Entry 6BUZ (electron microscopy, 3.92 A resolution); this record covers chains F and I of the 11 polymer chains in the assembly.

[Chain F]
Molecule: Histone H4
Organism: Homo sapiens
UniProt: P62805 (H4_HUMAN); numbering as in UniProt (aligned over 1-103)
Sequence (103 residues; each row starts with the number of its first residue):
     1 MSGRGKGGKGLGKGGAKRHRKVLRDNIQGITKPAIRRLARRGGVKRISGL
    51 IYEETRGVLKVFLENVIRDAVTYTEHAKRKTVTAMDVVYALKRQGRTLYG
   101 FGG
Disordered / not traced: 1-23
Swiss-Prot annotation at these positions:
  - DNA-binding region: Lys17 to Lys21
  - modified residue: Ser2 (N-acetylserine), Arg4 (Asymmetric dimethylarginine), Lys6 (N6-(2-hydroxyisobutyryl)lysine), Lys9 (N6-(2-hydroxyisobutyryl)lysine), Lys13 (N6-(2-hydroxyisobutyryl)lysine), Lys17 (N6-(2-hydroxyisobutyryl)lysine), Lys21 (N6,N6,N6-trimethyllysine), Lys32 (N6-(2-hydroxyisobutyryl)lysine), Lys45 (N6-(2-hydroxyisobutyryl)lysine), Ser48 (Phosphoserine), Tyr52 (Phosphotyrosine), Lys60 (N6-(2-hydroxyisobutyryl)lysine), Lys78 (N6-(2-hydroxyisobutyryl)lysine), Lys80 (N6-(2-hydroxyisobutyryl)lysine), Thr81 (Phosphothreonine), Tyr89 (Phosphotyrosine), Lys92 (N6-(2-hydroxyisobutyryl)lysine)
  - cross-link (Glycyl lysine isopeptide (Lys-Gly)): Lys13 (interchain with G-Cter in SUMO2), Lys21 (interchain with G-Cter in SUMO2), Lys32 (interchain with G-Cter in SUMO2), Lys60 (interchain with G-Cter in SUMO2), Lys80 (interchain with G-Cter in SUMO2), Lys92 (interchain with G-Cter in SUMO2)
  - natural variant: Lys32 (K32T: In TEBIVANED3), Pro33 (P33A: In TEBIVANED1; P33L: In TEBIVANED1; P33R: In TEBIVANED3), Arg36 (R36W: In TEBIVANED3), Leu38 (L38P: In TEBIVANED3), Arg41 (R41C: In TEBIVANED2 and TEBIVANED3; uncertain significance; R41H: Found in a patient with a neurodevelopmental disorder; uncertain significance; R41L: In TEBIVANED4), Arg46 (R46C: In TEBIVANED3), Glu64 (E64Q: In a breast cancer sample), His76 (H76R: In TEBIVANED4), Lys92 (K92E: In TEBIVANED2; K92Q: In TEBIVANED1; K92R: In TEBIVANED1), Gly95 (G95R: Found in a patient with a neurodevelopmental disorder; uncertain significance), Tyr99 (Y99H: In TEBIVANED3)
  - mutagenesis: Lys13 (K13A: Impaired methylation by N6AMT1), Lys32 (K32R: Abolished ufmylation)

[Chain I]
Molecule: 147-nt DNA strand
Sequence (147 nucleotides; row label = number of the first residue in the row; numbers below 1 keep their minus sign (DA-73 is residue -73)):
   -73 ATCGAGAATCCCGGTGCCGAGGCCGCTCAATTGGTCGTAGACAGCTCTAG
   -23 CACCGCTTAAACGCACGTACGCGCTGTCCCCCGCGTTTTAACCGCCAAGG
    27 GGATTACTCCCTAGTCTCCAGGCACGTGTCAGATATATACATCCGAT
Disordered / not traced: -73, 73

[Interface between chain F and chain I]
Contacting residue pairs - 13 pairs, chain F then chain I:
  Arg36(F) - DC8(I)  salt bridge to the phosphate
  Lys45(F) - DC8(I)  phosphate contact
  Arg46(F) - DC7(I)  hydrogen bond to the sugar
  Arg46(F) - DC8(I)  phosphate contact
  Ile47(F) - DC7(I)  sugar contact
  Ile47(F) - DC8(I)  hydrogen bond to the phosphate
  Ser48(F) - DC7(I)  hydrogen bond to the phosphate
  Gly49(F) - DC7(I)  hydrogen bond to the phosphate
  Arg79(F) - DG28(I)  phosphate contact
  Arg79(F) - DA29(I)  salt bridge to the phosphate
  Lys80(F) - DG28(I)  hydrogen bond to the phosphate
  Thr81(F) - DG27(I)  phosphate contact
  Thr81(F) - DG28(I)  hydrogen bond to the phosphate
Other interface residues (no listed pair), chain F (10 interface residues in all): Arg40
Other interface residues (no listed pair), chain I (6 interface residues in all): DG9

[Summary]
10 residues of chain F and 6 residues of chain I are in contact, with 6 hydrogen bonds and 2 salt bridges.
Polar pairs include Arg46(F)-DC7(I), Ile47(F)-DC8(I) and Ser48(F)-DC7(I). From UniProt: a DNA-binding region
and 2 mutagenesis sites on chain F.
Here chain F is Histone H4 (Homo sapiens) and chain I is a 147-nt DNA strand. Entry 6BUZ (Cryo-EM structure of
CENP-A nucleosome in complex with kinetochore protein CENP-N) was determined by electron microscopy.
